PDB entry 2CHW | X-ray diffraction, 2.60 A resolution | chain A

# Chain A
Protein: Phosphatidylinositol-4,5-bisphosphate 3-kinase catalytic subunit gamma isoform
Organism: Homo sapiens
Notes: EC 2.7.1.137, 2.7.1.153; fragment: human pi-3k gamma catalytic subunit, residues 144-1102
UniProt: P48736 (PK3CG_HUMAN); residues 144-1102 here correspond to UniProt positions 143-1101 (UniProt number = residue number - 1)
Chain sequence (966 residues; row label = number of the first residue in the row):
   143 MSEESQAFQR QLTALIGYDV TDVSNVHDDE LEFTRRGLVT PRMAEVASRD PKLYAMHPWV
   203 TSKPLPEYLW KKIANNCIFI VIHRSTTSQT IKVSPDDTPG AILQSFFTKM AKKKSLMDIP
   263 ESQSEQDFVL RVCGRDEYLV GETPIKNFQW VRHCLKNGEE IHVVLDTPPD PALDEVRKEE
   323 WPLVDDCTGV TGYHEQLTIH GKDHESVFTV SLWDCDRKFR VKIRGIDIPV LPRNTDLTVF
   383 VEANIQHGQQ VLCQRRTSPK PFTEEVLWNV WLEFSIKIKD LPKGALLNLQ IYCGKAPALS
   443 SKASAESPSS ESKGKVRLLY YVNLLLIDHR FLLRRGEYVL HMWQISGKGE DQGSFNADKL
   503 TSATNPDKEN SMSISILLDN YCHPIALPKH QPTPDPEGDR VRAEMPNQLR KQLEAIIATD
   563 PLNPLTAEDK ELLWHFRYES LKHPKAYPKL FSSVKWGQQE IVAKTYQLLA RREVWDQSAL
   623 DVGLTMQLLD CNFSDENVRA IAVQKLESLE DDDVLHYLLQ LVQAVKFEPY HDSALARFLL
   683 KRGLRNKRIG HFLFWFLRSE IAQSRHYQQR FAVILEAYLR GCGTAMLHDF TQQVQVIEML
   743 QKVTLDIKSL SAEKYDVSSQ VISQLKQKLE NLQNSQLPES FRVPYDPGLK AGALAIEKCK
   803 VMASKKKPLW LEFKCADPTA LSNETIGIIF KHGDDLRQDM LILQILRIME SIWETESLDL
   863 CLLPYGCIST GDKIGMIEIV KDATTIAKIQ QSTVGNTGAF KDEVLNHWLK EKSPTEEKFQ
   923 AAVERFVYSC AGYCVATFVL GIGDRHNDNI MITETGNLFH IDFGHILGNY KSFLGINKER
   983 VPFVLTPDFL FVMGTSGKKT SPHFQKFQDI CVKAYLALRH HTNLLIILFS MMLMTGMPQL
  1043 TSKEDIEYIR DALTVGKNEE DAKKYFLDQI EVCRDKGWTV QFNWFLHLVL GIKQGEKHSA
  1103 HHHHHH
Unresolved in the structure: 143, 255-268, 323-356, 436-459, 490-496, 523-524, 529-543, 968-980, 1093-1108
Ligand contacts: pik-39 (039; 2-((9H-purin-6-ylthio)methyl)-5-chloro-3-(2-methoxyphenyl)quinazolin-4(3h)-one): Lys802, Val803, Met804, Pro810, Leu811, Trp812, Ile831, Tyr867, Ile879, Glu880, Ile881, Val882, Ala885, Thr886, Thr887, Lys890, Met953, Ile963
Reported in the primary citation:
  - binding site for pik-39: Met804, Trp812, Glu880, Val882
  - conformationally variable residues (side-chain flip): Met804

# In short
Ligands of chain A: pik-39. From the paper: a binding site for pik-39 at Met804, Trp812 and Glu880 among
others; conformational variability at Met804.
Chain A is Phosphatidylinositol-4,5-bisphosphate 3-kinase catalytic subunit gamma isoform (Homo sapiens); the
structure, A pharmacological map of the PI3-K family defines a role for p110 alpha in signaling: The ..., was
determined by X-ray diffraction, deposited together with 2CHX and 2CHZ.
